PDB entry 4NV2 | X-ray diffraction, 3.61 A resolution | chain A

[Chain A]
Protein: VKORC1/thioredoxin domain protein
Organism: Synechococcus sp
UniProt: Q2JJF6 (Q2JJF6_SYNJB); residue numbers follow UniProt; this construct covers 1-283
Chain sequence (291 residues; numbered 1 to 291; the number before each row is that of its first residue):
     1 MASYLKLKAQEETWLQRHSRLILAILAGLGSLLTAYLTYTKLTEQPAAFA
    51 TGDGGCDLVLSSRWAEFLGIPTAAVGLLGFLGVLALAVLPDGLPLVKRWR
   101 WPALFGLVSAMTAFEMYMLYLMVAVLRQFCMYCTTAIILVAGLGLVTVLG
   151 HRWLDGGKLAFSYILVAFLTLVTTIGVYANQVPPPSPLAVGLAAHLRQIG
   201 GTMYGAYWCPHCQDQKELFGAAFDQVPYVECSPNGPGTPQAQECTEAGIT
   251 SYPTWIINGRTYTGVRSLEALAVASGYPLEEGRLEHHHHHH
Not modelled in the structure: 1-16, 92-93, 283-291
Cystine bridges: Cys56-Cys130, Cys209-Cys212, Cys231-Cys244
Differences from the reference sequence: engineered mutation Ala50 (Cys in Q2JJF6); expression tag (284-291)
Ligand contacts: ubiquinone-10 (U10): Thr34, Leu37, Val59, Ser62, Arg63, Trp64, Ala65, Phe67, Thr72, Ala73, Val75, Gly76, Gly79, Ala110, Met111, Phe114, Glu115, Met118, Leu121, Met122, Leu126, Cys133, Ala136, Thr170, Thr173, Thr174
Curated features (UniProtKB/Swiss-Prot):
  - binding site (a quinone): Val59 to Ala65, Met111 to Met122
  - site (Important for the reduction of the redox-active Cys-130 and Cys-133): Cys56, Cys209, Cys212
  - mutagenesis: Lys41 (K41A: Reduces enzyme activity by about 40% with dithiothreitol as in vitro reductant; K41E: Reduces enzyme activity by about 20% with dithiothreitol as in vitro reductant ...), Cys56 (C56A: Abolishes enzyme activity, but not with dithiothreitol as in vitro reductant), Leu60 (L60A/G: Reduces enzyme activity), Cys130 (C130A/S: Abolishes enzyme activity, also with dithiothreitol as in vitro reductant), Cys133 (C133A: Abolishes enzyme activity, also with dithiothreitol as in vitro reductant), Cys209 (C209A: Abolishes enzyme activity, but not with dithiothreitol as in vitro reductant), Cys212 (C212A: Abolishes enzyme activity, but not with dithiothreitol as in vitro reductant)
From the paper describing this entry:
  - catalytic residues: Cys130 (proposed by the authors, not directly observed)
  - mutagenesis - K41A, K41E, K41S: unchanged catalytic activity
  - mutagenesis - G54C/C56A, G55C/C56A, L60A: decreased catalytic activity
  - mutagenesis - C56A: abolished catalytic activity on RNaseA
  - mutagenesis - C56A: unchanged catalytic activity on DTT

[Summary]
Chain A binds ubiquinone-10. From UniProt: 19 quinone-binding residues and 7 mutagenesis sites. From the
paper: the catalytic residue Cys130; G54C/C56A, G55C/C56A and L60A reduce catalytic activity; 7 substitutions
were tested in all.
Chain A is VKORC1/thioredoxin domain protein (Synechococcus sp); the structure, C50A mutant of Synechococcus
VKOR, C2221 crystal form, was determined by X-ray diffraction together with 4NV5 and 4NV6 from the same study.
